PDB entry 8YFR | electron microscopy, 3.40 A resolution | chains A and E of the 14 polymer chains in the assembly

Chain A:
Protein: DNA-directed RNA polymerase subunit
Source organism: Komagataella phaffii
Notes: EC 2.7.7.6
Reference sequence: C4R4Y0 (C4R4Y0_KOMPG); numbering as in UniProt (aligned over 1-1743)
Sequence (1743 residues; row label = number of the first residue in the row):
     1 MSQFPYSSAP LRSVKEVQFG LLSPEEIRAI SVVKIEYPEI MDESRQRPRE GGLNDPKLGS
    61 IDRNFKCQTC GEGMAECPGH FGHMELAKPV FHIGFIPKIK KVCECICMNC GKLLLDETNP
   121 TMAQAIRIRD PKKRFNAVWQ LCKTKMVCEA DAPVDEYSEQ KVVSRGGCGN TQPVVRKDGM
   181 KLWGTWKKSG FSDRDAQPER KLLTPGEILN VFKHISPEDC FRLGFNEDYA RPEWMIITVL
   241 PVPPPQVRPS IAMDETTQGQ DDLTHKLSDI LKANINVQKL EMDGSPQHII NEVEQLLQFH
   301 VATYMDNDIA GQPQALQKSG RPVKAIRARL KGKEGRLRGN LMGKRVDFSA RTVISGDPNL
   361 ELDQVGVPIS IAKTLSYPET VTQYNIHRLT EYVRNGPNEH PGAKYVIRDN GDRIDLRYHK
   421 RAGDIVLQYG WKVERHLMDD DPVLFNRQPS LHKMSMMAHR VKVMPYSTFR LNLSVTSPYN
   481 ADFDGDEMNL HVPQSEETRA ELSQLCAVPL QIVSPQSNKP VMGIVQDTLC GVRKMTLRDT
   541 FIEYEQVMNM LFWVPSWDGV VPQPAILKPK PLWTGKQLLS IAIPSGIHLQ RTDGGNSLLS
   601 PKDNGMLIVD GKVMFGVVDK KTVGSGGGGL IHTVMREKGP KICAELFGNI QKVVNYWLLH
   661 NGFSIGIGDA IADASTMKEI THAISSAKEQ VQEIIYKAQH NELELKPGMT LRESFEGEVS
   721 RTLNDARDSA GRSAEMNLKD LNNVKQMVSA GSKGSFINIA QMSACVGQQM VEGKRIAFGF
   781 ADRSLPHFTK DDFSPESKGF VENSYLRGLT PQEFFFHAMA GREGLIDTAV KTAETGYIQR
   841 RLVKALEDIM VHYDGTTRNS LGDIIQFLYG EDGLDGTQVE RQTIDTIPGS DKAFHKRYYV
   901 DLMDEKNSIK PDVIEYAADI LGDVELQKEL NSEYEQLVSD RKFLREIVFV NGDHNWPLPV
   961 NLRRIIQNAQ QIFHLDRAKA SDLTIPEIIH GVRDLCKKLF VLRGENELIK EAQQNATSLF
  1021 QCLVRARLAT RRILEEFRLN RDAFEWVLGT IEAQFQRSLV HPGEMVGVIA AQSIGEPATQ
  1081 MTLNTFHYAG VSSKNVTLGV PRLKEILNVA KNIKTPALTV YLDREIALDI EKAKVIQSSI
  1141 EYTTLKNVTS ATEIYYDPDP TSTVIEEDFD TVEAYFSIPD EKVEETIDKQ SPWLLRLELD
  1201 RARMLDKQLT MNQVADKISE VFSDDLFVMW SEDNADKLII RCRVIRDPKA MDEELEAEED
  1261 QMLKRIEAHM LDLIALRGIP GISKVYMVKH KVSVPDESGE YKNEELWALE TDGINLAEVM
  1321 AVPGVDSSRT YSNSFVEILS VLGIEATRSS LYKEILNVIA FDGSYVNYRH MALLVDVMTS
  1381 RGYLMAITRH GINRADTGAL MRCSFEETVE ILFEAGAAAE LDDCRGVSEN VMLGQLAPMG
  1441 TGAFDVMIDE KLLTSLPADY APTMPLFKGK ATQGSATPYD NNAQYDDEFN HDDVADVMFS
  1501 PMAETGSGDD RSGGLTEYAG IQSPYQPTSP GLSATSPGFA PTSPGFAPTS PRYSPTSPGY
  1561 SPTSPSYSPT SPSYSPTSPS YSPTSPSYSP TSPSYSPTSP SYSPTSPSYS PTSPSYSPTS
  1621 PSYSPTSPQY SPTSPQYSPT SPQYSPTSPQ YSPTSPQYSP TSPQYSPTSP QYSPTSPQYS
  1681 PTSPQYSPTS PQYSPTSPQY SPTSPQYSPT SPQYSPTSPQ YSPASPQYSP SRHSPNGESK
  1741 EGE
Not modelled in the structure: 1, 150-167, 187-199, 1082-1094, 1178-1189, 1246-1257, 1390-1396, 1461-1743
Metal / ion sites: Zn2+ site 1: Cys67, Cys70, Cys77, His80; Zn2+ site 2: Cys107, Cys110, Cys148, Cys168; Mg2+: Asp482, Asp484, Asp486

Chain E:
Protein: DNA-directed RNA polymerases I, II, and III subunit RPABC1
Source organism: Komagataella phaffii
Reference sequence: C4R3P8 (C4R3P8_KOMPG); numbering as in UniProt (aligned over 1-214)
Sequence (214 residues; numbered 1 to 214; the number before each row is that of its first residue):
     1 MEDNNRIISR LWRSFRTVKE MAADRGYFIS QEEMDQSLEE FRSKICDSMG NPQRKLMSFL
    61 ANPTPEALEK YSDLGTLWVE FCDEPSVGIK TMRNFCLRIQ EKNFSTGIFI YQNNITPSAN
   121 KMIPTVSPAI IETFQESDLV VNITHHELVP KHIRLSDGEK SQLLQRYKLK ESQLPRIQRE
   181 DPVARYLGLK RGQVVKIIRR SETSGRYASY RICL
Not modelled in the structure: 1

Interface between chain A and chain E:
Residue-residue contacts (82):
  Thr856(A) - Tyr167(E)
  Arg858(A) - Tyr167(E)  hydrogen bond (side chain-backbone)
  Arg858(A) - Leu169(E)
  Gly862(A) - Gln173(E)
  Asp863(A) - Ser172(E)
  Asp863(A) - Gln173(E)
  Ile864(A) - Leu169(E)  hydrophobic
  Ile864(A) - Gln173(E)  hydrogen bond (backbone-backbone)
  Ile864(A) - Pro175(E)
  Gln866(A) - Tyr207(E)
  Phe867(A) - Tyr167(E)  hydrophobic
  Phe867(A) - Leu174(E)  hydrophobic
  Phe867(A) - Pro175(E)
  Phe867(A) - Tyr207(E)  hydrogen bond (backbone-side chain)
  Phe867(A) - Ser209(E)
  Phe867(A) - Tyr210(E)
  Leu868(A) - Tyr207(E)  hydrogen bond (backbone-side chain)
  Gly870(A) - Thr203(E)  hydrogen bond (backbone-side chain)
  Glu871(A) - Arg199(E)  salt bridge
  Glu871(A) - Ser201(E)  hydrogen bond
  Glu871(A) - Thr203(E)
  Glu871(A) - Ser204(E)  hydrogen bond (backbone-side chain)
  Glu871(A) - Tyr207(E)
  Asp872(A) - Thr203(E)
  Phe943(A) - Arg206(E)
  Ile947(A) - Arg200(E)
  Val948(A) - Arg200(E)  hydrogen bond (backbone-side chain)
  Val948(A) - Ser201(E)
  Val948(A) - Gly205(E)
  Phe949(A) - Arg200(E)
  Trp956(A) - Glu202(E)
  Asn1006(A) - Gln162(E)
  Leu1008(A) - Gln162(E)
  Leu1008(A) - Leu163(E)  hydrophobic
  Ile1009(A) - Arg166(E)
  Glu1011(A) - Lys196(E)  salt bridge
  Asn1015(A) - Ser204(E)
  Asn1015(A) - Arg206(E)
  Ala1016(A) - Ser204(E)
  Ser1018(A) - Ser204(E)
  Leu1019(A) - Glu202(E)
  Leu1019(A) - Thr203(E)
  Leu1019(A) - Ser204(E)
  Met1320(A) - Val141(E)
  Ala1321(A) - Arg10(E)
  Ala1321(A) - Arg13(E)  hydrogen bond (backbone-side chain)
  Ala1321(A) - Val140(E)  hydrophobic
  Ala1321(A) - Val141(E)  hydrophobic
  Ser1327(A) - Val141(E)
  Ser1327(A) - His146(E)
  Ser1328(A) - His145(E)
  Ser1328(A) - His146(E)
  Ser1328(A) - Glu147(E)  hydrogen bond (backbone-backbone)
  Arg1329(A) - His146(E)
  Arg1329(A) - Glu147(E)  salt bridge
  Thr1330(A) - His146(E)  hydrogen bond (backbone-side chain)
  Tyr1331(A) - Leu148(E)  hydrophobic
  Val1341(A) - Pro182(E)
  Leu1342(A) - Ile143(E)
  Leu1342(A) - His146(E)
  Leu1342(A) - Val149(E)  hydrophobic
  Leu1342(A) - Pro182(E)
  Leu1342(A) - Val183(E)
  Gly1343(A) - Asp181(E)
  Ile1344(A) - Asp181(E)  hydrogen bond (backbone-side chain)
  Ile1344(A) - Arg211(E)
  Glu1345(A) - Pro150(E)
  Glu1345(A) - Arg199(E)  salt bridge
  Glu1345(A) - Arg211(E)  salt bridge
  Ala1346(A) - Leu148(E)
  Arg1348(A) - Arg199(E)
  Ser1350(A) - Leu148(E)
  Tyr1352(A) - Glu202(E)
  Tyr1368(A) - Glu202(E)
  Tyr1368(A) - Thr203(E)
  Thr1379(A) - Arg211(E)  hydrogen bond (backbone-side chain)
  Ser1380(A) - Pro175(E)
  Ser1380(A) - Arg176(E)  hydrogen bond (backbone-backbone)
  Ser1380(A) - Arg211(E)
  Arg1381(A) - Arg176(E)
  Gly1382(A) - Arg176(E)  hydrogen bond (backbone-backbone)
  Gly1382(A) - Gln178(E)
Interface residues without a listed pair, chain A (55 interface residues in all): Asp854, Leu861, Leu958, Leu1002, Glu1007, Pro1323, Leu1339, Ser1340, Ser1349, Tyr1383
Interface residues without a listed pair, chain E (43 interface residues in all): His152, Lys168, Ile177, Ile197, Ala208

Summary:
55 residues of chain A and 43 residues of chain E are in contact; the contacts include 15 hydrogen bonds and 5
salt bridges. Polar pairs include Glu871(A)-Arg199(E), Glu1011(A)-Lys196(E) and Arg1329(A)-Glu147(E). The Zn2+
site 1 is built by Cys67(A), Cys70(A), Cys77(A) and His80(A).
Chain A is DNA-directed RNA polymerase subunit and chain E is DNA-directed RNA polymerases I, II, and III
subunit RPABC1, both from Komagataella phaffii; the structure, Cryo EM structure of Komagataella phaffii
Rat1-Rai1 complex bound within the RNAPII cleft, was determined by electron microscopy (same publication as
8YF5, 8YFE and 8YFQ).
